PDB entry 8VAR | electron microscopy, 3.90 A resolution | chains E and I of the 9 polymer chains in the assembly

Chain E:
Name: DNA polymerase III subunit delta'
Source organism: Escherichia coli
UniProtKB: P28631 (HOLB_ECOLI); residue numbers follow UniProt; this construct covers 1-334
Amino-acid sequence (337 residues; each row starts with the number of its first residue; numbers below 1 keep their minus sign (Gly-2 is residue -2)):
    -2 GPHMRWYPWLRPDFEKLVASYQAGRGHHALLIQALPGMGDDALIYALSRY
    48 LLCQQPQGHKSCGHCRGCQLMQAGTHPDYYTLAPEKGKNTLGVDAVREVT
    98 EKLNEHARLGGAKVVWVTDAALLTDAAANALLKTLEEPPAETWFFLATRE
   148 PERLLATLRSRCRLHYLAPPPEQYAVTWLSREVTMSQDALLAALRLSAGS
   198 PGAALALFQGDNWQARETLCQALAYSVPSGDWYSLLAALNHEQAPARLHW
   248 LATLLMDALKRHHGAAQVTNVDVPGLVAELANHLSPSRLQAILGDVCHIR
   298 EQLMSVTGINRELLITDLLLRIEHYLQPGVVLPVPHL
Disordered / not traced: -2 to 0
Sequence notes: expression tag (-2 to 0)
Ion coordination: Zn2+: Cys50, Cys59, Cys62, Cys65
Small-molecule neighbours: ADP / beryllium trifluoride: Glu133, Thr154, Arg158
From the paper describing this entry:
  - mutagenesis - K130A: decreased catalytic activity

Chain I:
Molecule: 30-nt DNA strand
Sequence (30 nucleotides; each row starts with the number of its first residue):
     1 TTTTTTTTTTTATGTACTCGTAGTGTCTGC
Disordered / not traced: 1-3

Interface between chain E and chain I:
Pairs across the interface (9):
  Thr87(E) - DA12(I)  sugar contact
  Gly89(E) - DT13(I)  phosphate contact
  Val90(E) - DT13(I)  hydrogen bond to the phosphate
  Asp91(E) - DG14(I)  phosphate contact
  Arg94(E) - DG14(I)  salt bridge to the phosphate
  Thr121(E) - DA12(I)  phosphate contact
  Thr121(E) - DT13(I)  hydrogen bond to the phosphate
  Thr304(E) - DT11(I)  sugar contact
  Gly305(E) - DT10(I)  sugar contact
Also at the interface, not in a pair above, chain E (11 interface residues in all): Leu88, Ala123, Asn307

In short:
11 residues of chain E and 5 residues of chain I are in contact; the contacts include 2 hydrogen bonds and 1
salt bridge. Among the polar pairs are Val90(E)-DT13(I), Thr121(E)-DT13(I) and Arg94(E)-DG14(I). Chain E binds
ADP / beryllium trifluoride. The paper reports that K130A of chain E reduces catalytic activity.
Chain E is DNA polymerase III subunit delta' (Escherichia coli) and chain I is a 30-nt DNA strand; the
structure, Structure of the E. coli clamp loader bound to the beta clamp in a Closed-DNA2 conformation, was
determined by electron microscopy, deposited together with 8VAL, 8VAM, 8VAN, 8VAP, 8VAQ, 8VAS and 8VAT.
